PDB entry 6BY0 | X-ray diffraction, 2.93 A resolution | chains A and D of the 4 polymer chains in the assembly

Chain A (and D):
Protein: Catalase HPII
Organism: Escherichia coli
Notes: EC 1.11.1.6; chain D of this document is another copy of the same molecule, construct and numbering; everything in this record applies to it too
Reference sequence: P21179 (CATE_ECOLI); residue numbers follow UniProt; this construct covers 1-753
Amino-acid sequence (753 residues; numbered 1 to 753; the number before each row is that of its first residue):
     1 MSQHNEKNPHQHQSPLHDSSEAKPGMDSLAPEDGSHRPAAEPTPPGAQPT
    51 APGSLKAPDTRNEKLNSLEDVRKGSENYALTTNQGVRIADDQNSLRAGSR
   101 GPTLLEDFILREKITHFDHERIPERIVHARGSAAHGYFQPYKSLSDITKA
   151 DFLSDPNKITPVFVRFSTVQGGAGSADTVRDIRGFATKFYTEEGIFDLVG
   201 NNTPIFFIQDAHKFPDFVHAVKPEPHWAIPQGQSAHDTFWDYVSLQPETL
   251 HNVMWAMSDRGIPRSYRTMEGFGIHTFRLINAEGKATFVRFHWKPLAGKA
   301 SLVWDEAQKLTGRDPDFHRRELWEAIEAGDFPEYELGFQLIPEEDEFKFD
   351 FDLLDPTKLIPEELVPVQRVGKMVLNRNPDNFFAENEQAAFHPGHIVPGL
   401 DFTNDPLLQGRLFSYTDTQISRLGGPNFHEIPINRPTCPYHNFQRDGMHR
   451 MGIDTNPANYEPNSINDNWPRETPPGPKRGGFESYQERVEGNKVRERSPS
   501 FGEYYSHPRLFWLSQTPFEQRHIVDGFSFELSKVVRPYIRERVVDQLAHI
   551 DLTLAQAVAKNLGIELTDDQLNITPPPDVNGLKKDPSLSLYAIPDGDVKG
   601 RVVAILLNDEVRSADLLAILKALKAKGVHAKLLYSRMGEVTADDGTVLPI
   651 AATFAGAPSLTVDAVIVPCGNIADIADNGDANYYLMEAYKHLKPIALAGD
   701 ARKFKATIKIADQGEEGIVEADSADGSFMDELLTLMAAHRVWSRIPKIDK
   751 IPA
Disordered / not traced: 1-27
Covalent attachments: covalent link His392-Tyr415
Ion coordination: heme Fe near Tyr415 (its only coordinating residue here)
Residues lining bound ligands: heme (HEM): Arg125, Ile126, Val127, His128, Arg165, Ser167, Gly184, Phe185, Ala186, Val199, Gly200, Asn201, Phe206, Ala211, Phe214, Gly273, Ile274, His275, Ala389, Ala390, Phe391, Leu407, Gly410, Arg411, Ser414, Tyr415, Thr418, Gln419, Arg422

How chain A and chain D interact:
Contacting residue pairs - 89 pairs, chain A then chain D:
  Pro102(A) - Leu104(D)  hydrophobic
  Thr103(A) - Leu104(D)
  Thr103(A) - Leu105(D)  hydrogen bond (backbone-backbone)
  Leu104(A) - Pro102(D)  hydrophobic
  Leu104(A) - Thr103(D)
  Leu104(A) - Leu104(D)  hydrophobic
  Leu105(A) - Thr103(D)  hydrogen bond (backbone-backbone)
  Leu105(A) - Leu105(D)  hydrophobic
  Glu106(A) - Pro102(D)
  Lys213(A) - Glu461(D)  salt bridge
  Lys213(A) - Pro462(D)
  Asp216(A) - Tyr460(D)
  Asp216(A) - Glu461(D)  hydrogen bond (side chain-backbone)
  His219(A) - Phe443(D)  hydrogen bond (side chain-backbone)
  His219(A) - Asn459(D)  hydrogen bond (side chain-backbone)
  Ala220(A) - Tyr460(D)  hydrophobic
  Pro225(A) - Pro457(D)
  Pro225(A) - Asn459(D)
  Thr238(A) - Tyr460(D)
  Thr238(A) - Ile465(D)
  Asp241(A) - Tyr460(D)  hydrogen bond
  Asp241(A) - Asn463(D)
  Asp241(A) - Ser464(D)  hydrogen bond
  Asp241(A) - Ile465(D)
  Tyr242(A) - Tyr460(D)  hydrophobic
  Tyr242(A) - Glu461(D)
  Tyr242(A) - Pro462(D)
  Leu245(A) - Pro462(D)
  Leu245(A) - Asn463(D)
  Leu245(A) - Ser464(D)
  Gln246(A) - Pro462(D)
  Asn404(A) - Lys493(D)  hydrogen bond
  Phe413(A) - Phe413(D)  hydrophobic
  Ile420(A) - Ile420(D)  hydrophobic
  Phe443(A) - His219(D)  hydrogen bond (backbone-side chain)
  Pro457(A) - Pro225(D)
  Asn459(A) - His219(D)  hydrogen bond (backbone-side chain)
  Asn459(A) - Pro225(D)
  Tyr460(A) - Asp216(D)
  Tyr460(A) - Ala220(D)  hydrophobic
  Tyr460(A) - Thr238(D)
  Tyr460(A) - Asp241(D)  hydrogen bond
  Tyr460(A) - Tyr242(D)  hydrophobic
  Glu461(A) - Lys213(D)  salt bridge
  Glu461(A) - Asp216(D)  hydrogen bond (backbone-side chain)
  Glu461(A) - Tyr242(D)
  Pro462(A) - Leu245(D)
  Pro462(A) - Gln246(D)
  Asn463(A) - Asp241(D)
  Asn463(A) - Leu245(D)
  Ser464(A) - Asp241(D)  hydrogen bond
  Ser464(A) - Leu245(D)
  Ser464(A) - Tyr538(D)  hydrogen bond
  Ser464(A) - Arg542(D)
  Ile465(A) - Thr238(D)
  Ile465(A) - Asp241(D)
  Ile465(A) - Arg536(D)
  Ile465(A) - Tyr538(D)
  Ser484(A) - Arg495(D)  hydrogen bond
  Gln486(A) - Asn492(D)  hydrogen bond (backbone-side chain)
  Gln486(A) - Lys493(D)
  Gln486(A) - Val494(D)
  Glu487(A) - Gly491(D)
  Glu487(A) - Asn492(D)
  Glu487(A) - Lys493(D)  salt bridge
  Arg488(A) - Gly491(D)
  Arg488(A) - Asn492(D)
  Val489(A) - Val489(D)
  Val489(A) - Glu490(D)
  Val489(A) - Gly491(D)  hydrogen bond (backbone-backbone)
  Val489(A) - Lys493(D)
  Glu490(A) - Val489(D)
  Gly491(A) - Glu487(D)
  Gly491(A) - Arg488(D)
  Gly491(A) - Val489(D)  hydrogen bond (backbone-backbone)
  Asn492(A) - Gln486(D)  hydrogen bond (side chain-backbone)
  Asn492(A) - Glu487(D)
  Asn492(A) - Arg488(D)
  Lys493(A) - Asn404(D)  hydrogen bond
  Lys493(A) - Tyr485(D)
  Lys493(A) - Gln486(D)
  Lys493(A) - Glu487(D)  salt bridge
  Lys493(A) - Val489(D)
  Val494(A) - Gln486(D)
  Arg495(A) - Ser484(D)  hydrogen bond
  Arg536(A) - Ile465(D)
  Tyr538(A) - Ser464(D)  hydrogen bond
  Tyr538(A) - Ile465(D)
  Arg542(A) - Ser464(D)
Other interface residues (no listed pair), chain A (51 interface residues in all): Leu110, Arg111, Gln409, Asp417, Arg445, Asn456, Phe482, Glu483, Tyr485, Ile539
Other interface residues (no listed pair), chain D (51 interface residues in all): Glu106, Leu110, Arg111, Gln409, Asp417, Ser421, Arg445, Phe482, Glu483, Ile539

In short:
Chain A and chain D each contribute 51 residues to their interface, with 22 hydrogen bonds and 4 salt bridges.
Polar contacts include Lys213(A)-Glu461(D), Glu487(A)-Lys493(D) and Asp216(A)-Glu461(D). Bound to chain A:
heme.
Chain A and chain D are both Catalase HPII (Escherichia coli); the structure, Crystal structure of catalase
HPII from E. coli in space group P1, was determined by X-ray diffraction, deposited together with 6B6M.
